8TME - chains C and D of the 7 polymer chains in the assembly; structure by electron microscopy, 3.10 A resolution.

[Chain C (and D)]
Name: Cobalt/magnesium transport protein CorA
Source organism: Thermotoga maritima
Notes: chain D of this document is another copy of the same molecule, construct and numbering; everything in this record applies to it too
UniProt: Q9WZ31 (CORA_THEMA); numbering as in UniProt (aligned over 1-351)
Amino-acid sequence (373 residues; numbered -21 to 351; the number before each row is that of its first residue; numbers below 1 keep their minus sign (Met-21 is residue -21)):
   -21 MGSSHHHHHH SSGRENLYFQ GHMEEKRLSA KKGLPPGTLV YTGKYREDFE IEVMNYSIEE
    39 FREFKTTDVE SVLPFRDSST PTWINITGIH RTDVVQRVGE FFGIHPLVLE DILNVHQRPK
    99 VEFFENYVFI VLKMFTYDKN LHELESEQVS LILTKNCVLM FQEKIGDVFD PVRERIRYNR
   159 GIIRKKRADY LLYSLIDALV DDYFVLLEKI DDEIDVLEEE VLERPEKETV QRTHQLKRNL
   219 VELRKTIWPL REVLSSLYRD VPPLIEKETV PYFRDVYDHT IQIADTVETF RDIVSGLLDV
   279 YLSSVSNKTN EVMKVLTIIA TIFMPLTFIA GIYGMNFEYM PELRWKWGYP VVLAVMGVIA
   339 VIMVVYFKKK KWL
Unresolved in the structure: -21 to 15 (chain D: -21 to 3, 351)
Construct notes: initiating methionine (-21); expression tag (-20 to 0)

[How chain C and chain D interact]
Residue-residue contacts - 62 pairs, chain C then chain D:
  Arg153(C) - Pro13(D)
  Asp179(C) - Lys9(D)
  Phe182(C) - Leu6(D)
  Phe182(C) - Lys9(D)
  Glu186(C) - Lys4(D)
  Glu186(C) - Arg5(D)
  Asp190(C) - Lys4(D)  salt bridge
  Glu196(C) - His212(D)  salt bridge
  Glu196(C) - Arg216(D)  salt bridge
  Leu200(C) - Gln209(D)
  Tyr250(C) - Leu85(D)
  Asp256(C) - Arg96(D)  salt bridge
  His257(C) - Lys9(D)
  Gln260(C) - Arg96(D)
  Thr267(C) - Val219(D)
  Asp270(C) - Val219(D)
  Asp270(C) - Arg269(D)  salt bridge
  Ile271(C) - Arg216(D)
  Leu275(C) - His212(D)
  Asp277(C) - Leu276(D)
  Ser281(C) - Val208(D)
  Ser281(C) - Tyr279(D)
  Ser281(C) - Leu280(D)
  Ser284(C) - Val283(D)
  Asn285(C) - Tyr279(D)
  Asn288(C) - Lys286(D)
  Asn288(C) - Thr287(D)
  Met291(C) - Val290(D)  hydrophobic
  Met291(C) - Met291(D)  hydrophobic
  Lys292(C) - Lys286(D)
  Leu294(C) - Leu294(D)  hydrophobic
  Thr295(C) - Val290(D)
  Thr295(C) - Leu294(D)
  Ala298(C) - Leu294(D)  hydrophobic
  Thr299(C) - Ile297(D)
  Met302(C) - Met302(D)  hydrophobic
  Pro303(C) - Phe301(D)  hydrophobic
  Phe306(C) - Phe301(D)  hydrophobic
  Phe306(C) - Leu304(D)  hydrophobic
  Phe306(C) - Thr305(D)
  Phe306(C) - Met334(D)  hydrophobic
  Gly309(C) - Ala308(D)
  Ile310(C) - Ala308(D)  hydrophobic
  Ile310(C) - Leu331(D)  hydrophobic
  Ile310(C) - Met334(D)  hydrophobic
  Met313(C) - Ala308(D)
  Met313(C) - Tyr311(D)
  Met313(C) - Gly312(D)
  Asn314(C) - Tyr311(D)
  Asn314(C) - Met313(D)
  Asn314(C) - Met318(D)
  Phe315(C) - Glu320(D)
  Phe315(C) - Gly326(D)
  Phe315(C) - Tyr327(D)  hydrophobic
  Glu316(C) - Leu321(D)
  Glu316(C) - Arg322(D)
  Tyr317(C) - Arg322(D)
  Met318(C) - Tyr327(D)  hydrophobic
  Pro319(C) - Tyr327(D)
  Lys348(C) - Glu289(D)  salt bridge
  Trp350(C) - Glu289(D)
  Trp350(C) - Val290(D)  hydrophobic
Also at the interface, not in a pair above, chain C (48 interface residues in all): Asp175, Ile259, Asp263, Thr264, Glu266, Val278, Thr305, Tyr311
Also at the interface, not in a pair above, chain D (47 interface residues in all): Pro14, Lys205, Arg222, Lys223, Val293, Ala298, Val330

[In short]
The interface between chain C and chain D involves 48 residues on one side and 47 on the other; the contacts
include 6 salt bridges. Polar pairs include Asp190(C)-Lys4(D), Glu196(C)-His212(D) and Glu196(C)-Arg216(D).
Both chains are Cobalt/magnesium transport protein CorA (Thermotoga maritima). Entry 8TME (Cryo-EM structure
of CorA in complex with conformation-specific synthetic antibody C18 and 100 uM MgCl2, State ...) was
determined by electron microscopy.
